7VER - chain A; structure by X-ray diffraction, 1.70 A resolution.

# Chain A
Molecule: SPH1118
Source organism: Sphingomonas sp. A1
Sequence (619 residues; row label = number of the first residue in the row):
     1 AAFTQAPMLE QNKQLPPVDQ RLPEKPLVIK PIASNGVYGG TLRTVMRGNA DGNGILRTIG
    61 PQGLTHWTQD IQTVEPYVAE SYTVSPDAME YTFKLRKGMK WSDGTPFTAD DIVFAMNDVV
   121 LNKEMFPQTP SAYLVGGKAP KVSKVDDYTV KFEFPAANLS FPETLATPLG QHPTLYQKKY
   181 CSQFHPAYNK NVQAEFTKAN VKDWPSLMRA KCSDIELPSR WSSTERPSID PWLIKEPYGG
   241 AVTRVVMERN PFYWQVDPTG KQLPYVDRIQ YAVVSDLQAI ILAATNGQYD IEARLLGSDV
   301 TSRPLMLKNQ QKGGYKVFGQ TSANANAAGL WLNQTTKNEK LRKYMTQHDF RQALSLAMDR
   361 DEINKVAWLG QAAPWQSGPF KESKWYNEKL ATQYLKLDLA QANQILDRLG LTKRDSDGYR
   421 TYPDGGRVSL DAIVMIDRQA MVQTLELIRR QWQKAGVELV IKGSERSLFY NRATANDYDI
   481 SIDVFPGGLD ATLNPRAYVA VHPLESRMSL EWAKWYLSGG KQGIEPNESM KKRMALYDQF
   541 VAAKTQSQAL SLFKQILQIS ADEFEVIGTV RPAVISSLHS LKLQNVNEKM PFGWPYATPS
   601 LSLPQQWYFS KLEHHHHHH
Disordered / not traced: 611-619
Reported in the primary citation:
  - specificity-determining residues: R57, R438, W594 (by similarity / conservation)

# Summary
From the paper: specificity determinants R57, R438 and W594.
Chain A is SPH1118 (Sphingomonas sp. A1); the structure, Crystal structure of bacterial chemotaxis-dependent
pectin-binding protein SPH1118 in a full open conformation, was determined by X-ray diffraction (same
publication as 7VEQ, 7VET, 7VEV and 7VEW).
